PDB entry 2ZIQ | X-ray diffraction, 1.65 A resolution | chains H and I of the 3 polymer chains in the assembly

Chain H:
Name: Thrombin heavy chain
From: Homo sapiens
Notes: EC 3.4.21.5
UniProt: P00734 (THRB_HUMAN); the construct lacks a stretch of the UniProt sequence and is renumbered around it, so the offset changes along the chain: 16-36 = UniProt 364-384; 37-60 = UniProt 386-409; 61-77 = UniProt 419-435; 78-97 = UniProt 437-456; 7 more segments
Amino-acid sequence (259 residues; numbered 16 to 247 plus 28 insertion-coded residues; 1 number in that range is skipped by the numbering (no residue carries it; nothing is unmodelled there); the number before each row is that of its first residue; a row labelled like 60A-60I holds insertion residues (60A, then the next letters in order)):
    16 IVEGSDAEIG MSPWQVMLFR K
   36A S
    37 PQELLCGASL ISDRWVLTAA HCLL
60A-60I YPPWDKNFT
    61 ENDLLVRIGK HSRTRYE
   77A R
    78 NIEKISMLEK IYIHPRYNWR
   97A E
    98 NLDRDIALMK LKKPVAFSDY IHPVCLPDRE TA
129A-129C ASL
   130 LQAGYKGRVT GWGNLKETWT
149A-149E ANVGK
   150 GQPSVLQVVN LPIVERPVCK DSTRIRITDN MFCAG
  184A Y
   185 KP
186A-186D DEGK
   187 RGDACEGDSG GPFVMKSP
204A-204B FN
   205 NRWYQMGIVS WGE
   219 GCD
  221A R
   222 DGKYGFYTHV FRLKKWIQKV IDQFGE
Not modelled in the structure: 148-149, 149A-149E, 247
Disulfides: Cys-42/Cys-58, Cys-168/Cys-182, Cys-191/Cys-220
Small-molecule neighbours:
  - 26U (N-(4-carbamimidoylbenzyl)-1-(4-methylpentanoyl)-L-prolinamide): His-57, Tyr-60A, Trp-60D, Glu-97A, Asn-98, Leu-99, Ile-174, Asp-189, Ala-190, Cys-191, Glu-192, Ser-195, Val-213, Ser-214, Trp-215, Gly-216, Gly-219, Cys-220, Gly-226
  - benzamidine (BEN): Ser-171, Glu-217, Arg-221A, Gly-223, Lys-224
Curated features (UniProtKB/Swiss-Prot):
  - region: Ala-183 to Val-200 (High affinity receptor-binding region which is also known as the TP508 peptide)
  - active site (Charge relay system): His-57, Asp-102, Ser-195
  - glycosylation: Asn-60G (N-linked (GlcNAc...) (complex) asparagine)

Chain I:
Name: Hirudin variant-1
UniProt: P01050 (ITH1_HIRME); numbering as in UniProt (aligned over 54-64)
Amino-acid sequence (11 residues; row label = number of the first residue in the row):
    54 GDFEEIPEEY L
Not modelled in the structure: 54
Modified positions: Tyr-63 (o-sulfo-l-tyrosine; TYS)

Interface between chain H and chain I:
Contacting residue pairs (21):
  Phe-34(H) / Phe-56(I)  hydrophobic
  Gln-38(H) / Phe-56(I)
  Gln-38(H) / Glu-57(I)
  Gln-38(H) / Glu-58(I)
  Gln-38(H) / Ile-59(I)
  Leu-40(H) / Phe-56(I)
  Leu-65(H) / Ile-59(I)  hydrophobic
  Leu-65(H) / Tyr-63(I)
  Arg-67(H) / Ile-59(I)
  Arg-73(H) / Asp-55(I)  salt bridge
  Arg-73(H) / Phe-56(I)
  Thr-74(H) / Asp-55(I)
  Thr-74(H) / Phe-56(I)
  Thr-74(H) / Glu-57(I)  hydrogen bond (backbone-backbone)
  Arg-75(H) / Glu-57(I)
  Tyr-76(H) / Glu-57(I)  hydrogen bond (backbone-side chain)
  Tyr-76(H) / Pro-60(I)
  Tyr-76(H) / Tyr-63(I)
  Glu-80(H) / Tyr-63(I)
  Lys-81(H) / Tyr-63(I)
  Ile-82(H) / Tyr-63(I)
Interface residues without a listed pair, chain H (14 interface residues in all): Met-32, Glu-39
Interface residues without a listed pair, chain I (8 interface residues in all): Leu-64

In short:
14 residues of chain H and 8 residues of chain I are in contact, with 2 hydrogen bonds and 1 salt bridge.
Among the polar pairs are Arg-73(H)/Asp-55(I), Tyr-76(H)/Glu-57(I) and Thr-74(H)/Glu-57(I). Ligands of chain
H: compound 26U and benzamidine.
Here chain H is Thrombin heavy chain (Homo sapiens) and chain I is Hirudin variant-1. Entry 2ZIQ (Thrombin
Inhibition) was determined by X-ray diffraction.
